Entry 8SQK (electron microscopy, 3.01 A resolution); this record covers chains A and C of the 8 polymer chains in the assembly.

# Chain A
Molecule: RNA-directed RNA polymerase nsp12
Organism: Severe acute respiratory syndrome coronavirus 2
Notes: EC 2.7.7.48
UniProt: P0DTD1 (R1AB_SARS2); residues 1-929 here correspond to UniProt positions 4393-5321 (UniProt number = residue number + 4392)
Chain sequence (929 residues; row label = number of the first residue in the row):
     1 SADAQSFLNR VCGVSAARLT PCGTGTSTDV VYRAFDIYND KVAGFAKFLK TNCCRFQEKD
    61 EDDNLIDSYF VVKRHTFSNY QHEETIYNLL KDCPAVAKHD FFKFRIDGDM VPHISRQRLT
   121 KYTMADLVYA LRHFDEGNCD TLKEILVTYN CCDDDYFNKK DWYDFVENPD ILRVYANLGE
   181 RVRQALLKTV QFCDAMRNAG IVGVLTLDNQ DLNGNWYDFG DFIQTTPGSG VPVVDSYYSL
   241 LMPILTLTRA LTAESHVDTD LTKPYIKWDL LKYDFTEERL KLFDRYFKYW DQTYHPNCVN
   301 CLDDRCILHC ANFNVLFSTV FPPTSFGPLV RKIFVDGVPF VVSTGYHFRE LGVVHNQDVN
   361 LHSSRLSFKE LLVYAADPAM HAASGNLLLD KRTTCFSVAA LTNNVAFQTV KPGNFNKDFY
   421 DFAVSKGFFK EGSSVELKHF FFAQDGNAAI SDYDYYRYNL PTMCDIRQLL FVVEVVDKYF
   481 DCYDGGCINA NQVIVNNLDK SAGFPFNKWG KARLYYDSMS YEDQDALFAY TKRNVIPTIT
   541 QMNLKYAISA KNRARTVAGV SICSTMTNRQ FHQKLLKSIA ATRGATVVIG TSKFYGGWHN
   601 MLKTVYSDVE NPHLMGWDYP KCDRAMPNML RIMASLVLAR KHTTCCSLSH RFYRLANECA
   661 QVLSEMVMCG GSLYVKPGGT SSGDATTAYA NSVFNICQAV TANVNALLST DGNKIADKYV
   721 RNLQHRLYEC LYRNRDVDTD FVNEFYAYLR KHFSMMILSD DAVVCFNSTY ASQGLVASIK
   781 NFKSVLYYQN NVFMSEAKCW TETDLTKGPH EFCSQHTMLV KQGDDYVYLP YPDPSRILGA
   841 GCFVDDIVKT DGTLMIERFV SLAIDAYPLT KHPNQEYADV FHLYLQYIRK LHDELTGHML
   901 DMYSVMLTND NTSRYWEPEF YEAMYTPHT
Bound ions: Mg2+: N209, D218 (together with RNA-nsp9) (shared with 1 residue of chain O); Zn2+ site 1: H295, C301, C306, C310; Zn2+ site 2: C487, H642, C645, C646
Residues lining bound ligands:
  - RNA-nsp9 (VSN; 5'-O-[(R)-hydroxy(thiophosphonooxy)phosphoryl]guanosine), molecule 1: V31, R33, F35, K50, C53, R55, Y69, V71, K73, R116, L119, T120, K121, Y122, T123, D208, N209, D211, Y217, D218
  - RNA-nsp9 (VSN), molecule 2: K545, R555, C622, D623, T680, S682, T687, N691, S759, D760
Curated features (UniProtKB/Swiss-Prot):
  - region: K545 to R555 (Interaction with RMP Remdesivir), T582 to P620 (RdRp Palm N-ter)
  - active site: S759, D760, D761
  - binding site (Mn(2+)): N209, D218
  - binding site (Zn(2+)): H295, C301, C306, C310, C487, H642, C645, C646
From the paper describing this entry:
  - catalytic residues: K50, K73 (proposed by the authors, not directly observed)
  - binding site for SARS-CoV-2 5' UTR: D711, N713
  - Mg2+ coordination: N209, D218

# Chain C
Molecule: Non-structural protein 7
Organism: Severe acute respiratory syndrome coronavirus 2
UniProt: P0DTD1 (R1AB_SARS2); residues 1-83 here correspond to UniProt positions 3860-3942 (UniProt number = residue number + 3859)
Chain sequence (83 residues; each row starts with the number of its first residue):
     1 SKMSDVKCTS VVLLSVLQQL RVESSSKLWA QCVQLHNDIL LAKDTTEAFE KMVSLLSVLL
    61 SMQGAVDINK LCEEMLDNRA TLQ
Disordered / not traced: 1, 75-83
Curated features (UniProtKB/Swiss-Prot):
  - site: Q83 (Cleavage)

# Chain A / chain C interface
Residue-residue contacts - 25 pairs, chain A then chain C:
  T409(A) - E23(C)  hydrogen bond
  T409(A) - W29(C)
  V410(A) - W29(C)
  K411(A) - Q18(C)
  P412(A) - L14(C)  hydrophobic
  P412(A) - S15(C)
  G413(A) - V11(C)
  G413(A) - S15(C)  hydrogen bond (backbone-side chain)
  F415(A) - C8(C)  hydrophobic
  F415(A) - V12(C)  hydrophobic
  Y420(A) - S4(C)  hydrogen bond (side chain-backbone)
  Y420(A) - D5(C)  hydrogen bond
  Y420(A) - C8(C)  hydrophobic
  E431(A) - K2(C)
  F440(A) - K7(C)
  F440(A) - L40(C)  hydrophobic
  F441(A) - H36(C)
  F442(A) - N37(C)
  A443(A) - V33(C)
  A443(A) - N37(C)  hydrogen bond (backbone-side chain)
  Q444(A) - W29(C)  hydrogen bond (backbone-side chain)
  D445(A) - W29(C)
  N552(A) - N37(C)  hydrogen bond
  N552(A) - L41(C)
  F843(A) - C8(C)  hydrophobic
Interface residues without a listed pair, chain A (18 interface residues in all): F429, L437
Interface residues without a listed pair, chain C (18 interface residues in all): A30

# Overview
Chain A and chain C each contribute 18 residues to their interface, with 7 hydrogen bonds. Polar pairs include
T409(A)-E23(C), G413(A)-S15(C) and Y420(A)-S4(C). Bound to chain A: RNA-nsp9. From the paper: catalytic
residues K50(A) and K73(A); a binding site for SARS-CoV-2 5' UTR at D711(A) and N713(A).
Chain A is RNA-directed RNA polymerase nsp12 and chain C is Non-structural protein 7, both from Severe acute
respiratory syndrome coronavirus 2; the structure, SARS-CoV-2 replication-transcription complex bound to
RNA-nsp9 and GDP-betaS, as a pre-catalytic deRNAylation/mRNA capping intermediate, was determined by electron
microscopy, deposited together with 8SQ9 and 8SQJ.
